PDB entry 5N8M | solution NMR | chains A and B of the 3 polymer chains in the assembly

== Chain A ==
Molecule: RISC-loading complex subunit TARBP2
Organism: Homo sapiens
Reference sequence: Q15633 (TRBP2_HUMAN); residue numbers follow UniProt; this construct covers 16-227
Sequence (215 residues; each row starts with the number of its first residue):
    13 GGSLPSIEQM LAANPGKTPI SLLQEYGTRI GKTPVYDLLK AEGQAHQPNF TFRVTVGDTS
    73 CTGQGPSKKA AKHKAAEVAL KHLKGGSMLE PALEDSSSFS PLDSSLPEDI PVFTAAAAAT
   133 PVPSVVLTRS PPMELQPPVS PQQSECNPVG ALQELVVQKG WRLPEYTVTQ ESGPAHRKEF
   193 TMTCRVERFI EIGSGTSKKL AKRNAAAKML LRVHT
Unresolved in the structure: 98-157
Construct notes: expression tag (13-15)
Curated features (UniProtKB/Swiss-Prot):
  - modified residue: Ser152 (Phosphoserine)
What the authors report for this chain:
  - binding site for the 21-nt RNA strand (chain B): Lys29, Ser33, Gln36, Glu37, Thr40, Arg41, Lys80, Lys81, Leu175, Ala187, His188, Lys211, Lys214
  - binding site for the 21-nt RNA strand: Ala57, His58, Lys81, Lys84, Gln165, Val169, Gln170, Ala187, His188

== Chain B ==
Molecule: 21-nt RNA strand
Sequence (21 nucleotides; each row starts with the number of its first residue):
     1 UUAAUUAUCU AUUCCGUACU U

== Interface between chain A and chain B ==
Pairs across the interface (31; chain A residue first):
  Lys29(A) - U17(B)  sugar contact
  Ser33(A) - G16(B)  base contact
  Ser33(A) - U17(B)  base contact
  Glu37(A) - A18(B)  sugar contact
  Thr40(A) - A18(B)  sugar contact
  Thr40(A) - C19(B)  sugar contact
  Ala57(A) - U6(B)  base contact
  His58(A) - U6(B)  sugar contact
  Pro60(A) - A7(B)  sugar contact
  Phe62(A) - A7(B)  sugar contact
  Phe62(A) - U8(B)  sugar contact
  Ser79(A) - U8(B)  phosphate contact
  Lys80(A) - U8(B)  phosphate contact
  Lys80(A) - C9(B)  phosphate contact
  Asn159(A) - A4(B)  sugar contact
  Asn159(A) - U5(B)  sugar contact
  Val161(A) - A4(B)  sugar contact
  Gly162(A) - A4(B)  sugar contact
  Gln165(A) - A3(B)  base contact
  Leu175(A) - U2(B)  sugar contact
  Leu175(A) - A3(B)  sugar contact
  Ala187(A) - C14(B)  base contact
  Ala187(A) - C15(B)  sugar contact
  His188(A) - C15(B)  sugar contact
  His188(A) - G16(B)  sugar contact
  Lys211(A) - U5(B)  phosphate contact
  Lys211(A) - U6(B)  phosphate contact
  Lys214(A) - A4(B)  phosphate contact
  Lys214(A) - U5(B)  phosphate contact
  Arg215(A) - U5(B)  phosphate contact
  Arg215(A) - U6(B)  phosphate contact
Other interface residues (no listed pair), chain A (25 interface residues in all): Gln36, Arg41, Pro78, Lys81, Pro176

== Summary ==
The interface between chain A and chain B involves 25 residues on one side and 14 on the other. From the
paper: a binding site for the 21-nt RNA strand (chain B) at Lys29(A), Ser33(A) and Gln36(A) among others; a
binding site for the 21-nt RNA strand at Ala57(A), His58(A) and Lys81(A) among others.
Here chain A is RISC-loading complex subunit TARBP2 (Homo sapiens) and chain B is a 21-nt RNA strand. Entry
5N8M (Structure of TRBP dsRBD 1 and 2 in complex with a 19 bp siRNA (Complex A)) was determined by solution
NMR together with 5N8L from the same study.
